PDB entry 1SR6 | X-ray diffraction, 2.75 A resolution | chains A and B of the 3 polymer chains in the assembly

Chain A:
Protein: Myosin heavy chain, striated muscle
Organism: Argopecten irradians
UniProt: P24733 (MYS_AEQIR); residues 1-840 here = UniProt positions 1-840
Sequence (840 residues; row label = number of the first residue in the row):
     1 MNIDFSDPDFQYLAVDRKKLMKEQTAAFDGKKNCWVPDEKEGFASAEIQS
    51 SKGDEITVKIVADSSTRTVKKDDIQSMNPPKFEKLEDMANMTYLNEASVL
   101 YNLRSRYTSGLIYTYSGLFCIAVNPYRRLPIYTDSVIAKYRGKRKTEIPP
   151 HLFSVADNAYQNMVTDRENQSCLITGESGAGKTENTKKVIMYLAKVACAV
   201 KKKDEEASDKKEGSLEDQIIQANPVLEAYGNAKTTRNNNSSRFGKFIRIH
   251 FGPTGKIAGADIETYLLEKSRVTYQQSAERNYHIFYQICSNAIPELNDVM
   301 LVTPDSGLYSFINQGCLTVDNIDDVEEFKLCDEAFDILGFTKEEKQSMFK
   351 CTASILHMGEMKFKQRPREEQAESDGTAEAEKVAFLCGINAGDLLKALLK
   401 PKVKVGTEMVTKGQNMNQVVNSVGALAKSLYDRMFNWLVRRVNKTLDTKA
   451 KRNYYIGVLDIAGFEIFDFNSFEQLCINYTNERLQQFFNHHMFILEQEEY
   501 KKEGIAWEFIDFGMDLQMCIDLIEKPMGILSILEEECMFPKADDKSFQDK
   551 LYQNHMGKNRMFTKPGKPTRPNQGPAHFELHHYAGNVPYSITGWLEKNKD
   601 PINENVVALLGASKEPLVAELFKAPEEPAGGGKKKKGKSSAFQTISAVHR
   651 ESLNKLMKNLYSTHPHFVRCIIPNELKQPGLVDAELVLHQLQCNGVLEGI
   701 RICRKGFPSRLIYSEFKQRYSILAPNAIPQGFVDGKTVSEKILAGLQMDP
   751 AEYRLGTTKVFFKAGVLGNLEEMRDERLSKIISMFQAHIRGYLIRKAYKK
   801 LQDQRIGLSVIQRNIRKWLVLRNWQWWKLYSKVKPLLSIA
Unresolved in the structure: 1-5, 201-212, 627-642, 731-733, 838-840
UniProt features mapped onto this chain:
  - region: Leu-653 to Glu-675 (Actin-binding)
  - binding site (ATP): Gly-176 to Thr-183
From the paper describing this entry:
  - conformationally variable residues (side-chain flip): Arg-128
  - contacts within the chain: Glu-177/Arg-236 (salt bridge), Arg-236/Glu-675 (salt bridge)

Chain B:
Protein: Myosin regulatory light chain, striated adductor muscle
Organism: Argopecten irradians
UniProt: P13543 (MLR_AEQIR); residues 1-156 here = UniProt positions 1-156
Sequence (156 residues; numbered 1 to 156; the number before each row is that of its first residue):
     1 ADKAASGVLTKLPQKQIQEMKEAFSMIDVDRDGFVSKEDIKAISEQLGRA
    51 PDDKELTAMLKEAPGPLNFTMFLSIFSDKLSGTDSEETIRNAFAMFDEQE
   101 TKKLNIEYIKDLLENMGDNFNKDEMRMTFKEAPVEGGKFDYVKFTAMIKG
   151 SGEEEA
Unresolved in the structure: 1-12
Ion coordination: Mg2+: Asp-30, Asp-32, Phe-34, Val-35, Asp-39

Chain A / chain B interface:
Pairs across the interface (61; chain A residue first):
  Asp-803(A) with Met-95(B)
  Gln-804(A) with Met-95(B), hydrogen bond (side chain-backbone); Phe-96(B)
  Gly-807(A) with Ala-92(B); Met-95(B)
  Leu-808(A) with Leu-112(B); Met-116(B)
  Ile-811(A) with Ala-92(B), hydrophobic; Phe-93(B), hydrophobic; Leu-113(B), hydrophobic
  Gln-812(A) with Leu-112(B); Leu-113(B); Met-116(B); Gly-117(B); Asp-118(B); Phe-120(B)
  Arg-813(A) with Asp-84(B), salt bridge
  Asn-814(A) with Thr-83(B); Asp-84(B), hydrogen bond (side chain-backbone); Ile-89(B)
  Ile-815(A) with Phe-120(B), hydrophobic; Thr-128(B); Phe-144(B), hydrophobic; Ile-148(B), hydrophobic
  Arg-816(A) with Asp-118(B), hydrogen bond (side chain-backbone); Asn-119(B), hydrogen bond (side chain-backbone); Phe-120(B); Glu-124(B), salt bridge
  Lys-817(A) with Lys-79(B), hydrogen bond (side chain-backbone); Ser-81(B), hydrogen bond (side chain-backbone)
  Trp-818(A) with Met-147(B), hydrophobic; Ile-148(B), hydrophobic; Glu-154(B)
  Leu-819(A) with Glu-124(B); Met-127(B), hydrophobic; Thr-128(B)
  Leu-821(A) with Leu-80(B), hydrophobic
  Arg-822(A) with Glu-154(B); Glu-155(B), hydrogen bond (side chain-backbone); Ala-156(B)
  Asn-823(A) with Met-127(B)
  Trp-824(A) with Glu-62(B); Ile-75(B); Phe-76(B), hydrophobic; Lys-79(B)
  Gln-825(A) with Pro-51(B); Met-59(B)
  Trp-826(A) with Ile-40(B), hydrophobic; Met-59(B); Glu-62(B); Phe-76(B), hydrophobic
  Trp-827(A) with Glu-154(B)
  Leu-829(A) with Ile-40(B), hydrophobic; Ser-44(B)
  Tyr-830(A) with Met-20(B), hydrophobic; Phe-76(B), hydrophobic
  Lys-832(A) with Leu-47(B)
  Val-833(A) with Ala-23(B); Met-26(B)
  Lys-834(A) with Glu-19(B), salt bridge
  Leu-836(A) with Met-26(B), hydrophobic
Also at the interface, not in a pair above, chain A (28 interface residues in all): Lys-800, Val-810
Also at the interface, not in a pair above, chain B (42 interface residues in all): Arg-49, Thr-88, Glu-98, Tyr-108

In short:
28 residues of chain A and 42 residues of chain B are in contact; the contacts include 7 hydrogen bonds and 3
salt bridges. Among the polar pairs are Arg-813(A)/Asp-84(B), Arg-816(A)/Glu-124(B) and Lys-834(A)/Glu-19(B).
UniProt lists 8 ATP-binding residues on chain A. From the paper: conformational variability at Arg-128(A);
contacts within the chain involving Glu-177(A), Arg-236(A) and Glu-675(A).
Chain A is Myosin heavy chain, striated muscle and chain B is Myosin regulatory light chain, striated adductor
muscle, both from Argopecten irradians; the structure, Structure of nucleotide-free scallop myosin S1, was
determined by X-ray diffraction (same publication as 1S5G).
